Entry 7WGE (electron microscopy, 3.40 A resolution); this record covers chains A and B.

# Chain A
Name: NACHT, LRR and PYD domains-containing protein 1, N-terminus
Source organism: Homo sapiens
Reference sequence: Q9C000 (NLRP1_HUMAN); residues 95-994 here = UniProt positions 95-994
Amino-acid sequence (900 residues; row label = number of the first residue in the row):
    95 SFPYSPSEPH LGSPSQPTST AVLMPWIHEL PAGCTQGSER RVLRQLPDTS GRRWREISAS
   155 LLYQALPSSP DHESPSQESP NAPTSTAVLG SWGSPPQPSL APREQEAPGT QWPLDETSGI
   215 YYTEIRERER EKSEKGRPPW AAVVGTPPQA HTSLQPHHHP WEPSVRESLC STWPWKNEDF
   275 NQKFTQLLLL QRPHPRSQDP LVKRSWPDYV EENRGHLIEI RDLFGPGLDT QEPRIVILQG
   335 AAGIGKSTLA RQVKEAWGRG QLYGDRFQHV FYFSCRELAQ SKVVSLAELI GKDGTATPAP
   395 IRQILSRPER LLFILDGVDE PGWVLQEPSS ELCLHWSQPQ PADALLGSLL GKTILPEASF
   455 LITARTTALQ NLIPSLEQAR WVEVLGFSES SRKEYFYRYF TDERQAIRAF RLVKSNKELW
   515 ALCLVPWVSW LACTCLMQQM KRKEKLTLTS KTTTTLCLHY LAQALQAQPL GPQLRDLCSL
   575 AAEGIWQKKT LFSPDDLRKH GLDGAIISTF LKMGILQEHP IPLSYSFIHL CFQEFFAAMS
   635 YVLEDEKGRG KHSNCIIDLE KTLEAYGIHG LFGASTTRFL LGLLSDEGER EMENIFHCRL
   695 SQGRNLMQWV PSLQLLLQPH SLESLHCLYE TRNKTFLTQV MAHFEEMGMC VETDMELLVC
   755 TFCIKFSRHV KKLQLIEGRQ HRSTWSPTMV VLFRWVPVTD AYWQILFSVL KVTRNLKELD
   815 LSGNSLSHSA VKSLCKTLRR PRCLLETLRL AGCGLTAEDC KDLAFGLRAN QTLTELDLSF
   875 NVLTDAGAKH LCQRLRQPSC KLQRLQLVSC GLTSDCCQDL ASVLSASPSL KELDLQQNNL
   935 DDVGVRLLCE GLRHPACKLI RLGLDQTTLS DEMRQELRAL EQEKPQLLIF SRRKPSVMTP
Unresolved in the structure: 95-275, 641-654, 988-994
Swiss-Prot annotation at these positions:
  - motif: Pro111 to Leu117 (ZAKalpha motif 1), Pro177 to Leu183 (ZAKalpha motif 2)
  - binding site (ATP): Gly334 to Ser341
  - site ((Microbial infection) Cleavage): Gln130, Gly131, Gln333, Gly334
  - modified residue: Ser99 (Phosphoserine), Ser101 (Phosphoserine), Ser107 (Phosphoserine), Thr112 (Phosphothreonine), Ser113 (Phosphoserine), Thr114 (Phosphothreonine), Thr129 (Phosphothreonine), Ser132 (Phosphoserine), Ser163 (Phosphoserine), Ser168 (Phosphoserine), Ser170 (Phosphoserine), Ser173 (Phosphoserine), Thr178 (Phosphothreonine), Ser179 (Phosphoserine), Thr180 (Phosphothreonine)
  - natural variant: Leu155 (L155H: Risk factor for VAMAS1), Arg726 (R726W: In AIADK; uncertain significance), Thr755 (T755N: In JRRP), Phe787 to Arg843 (deletion: In MSPC)
  - mutagenesis: Gln110 (Q110A: No effect on cleavage by HRV-14 Protease 3C), Gln130 (Q130A: Inhibits cleavage by HRV-14 Protease 3C; Q130P: Inhibits cleavage by Protease 3C from Coxsackievirus B3 and HRV-14), Gln139 (Q139A: No effect on cleavage by HRV-14 Protease 3C), Gln158 (Q158A: No effect on cleavage by HRV-14 Protease 3C), Gln171 (Q171A: No effect on cleavage by HRV-14 Protease 3C), Thr178 to Thr180 (In 3A mutant; abolished activation of the NLRP1 inflammasome in response to UV-B irradiation and ribosome collisions), Gln191 (Q191A: No effect on cleavage by HRV-14 Protease 3C), Gln199 (Q199A: No effect on cleavage by HRV-14 Protease 3C), Gln205 (Q205A: No effect on cleavage by HRV-14 Protease 3C), Gln333 (Q333A: Abolished cleavage by the 3C-like proteinase nsp5 from human coronavirus SARS-CoV-2), Gly339 to Lys340 (Loss of ATP binding), Lys340 (K340L/S: No effect)
Ion coordination: Mg2+ near Ser341 (its only coordinating residue here)
Ligand contacts: ATP-gamma-S (AGS; phosphothiophosphoric acid-adenylate ester): Lys277, Phe278, Thr279, Leu281, Ala336, Gly337, Ile338, Gly339, Lys340, Ser341, Thr342, Glu414, Arg459, Phe481, Tyr489, Pro520, Trp521, Trp524, His623, Leu624, Cys625

# Chain B
Name: Thioredoxin
Source organism: Spodoptera frugiperda
Reference sequence: A0A2H1VFV3 (A0A2H1VFV3_SPOFR); numbering as in UniProt (aligned over 1-106)
Amino-acid sequence (106 residues; row label = number of the first residue in the row):
     1 MSIHIKDSDD LKNRLAEAGD KLVVIDFMAT WCGPCKMIGP KLDEMANEMS DCIVVLKVDV
    61 DECEDIATEY NINSMPTFVF VKNSKKIEEF SGANVDKLRN TIIKLK
Disulfides: Cys32-Cys35

# Chain A / chain B interface
Pairs across the interface (25; chain A residue first):
  Arg396(A) - Asp61(B)
  Arg396(A) - Glu64(B)  salt bridge
  Leu399(A) - Thr30(B)
  Leu399(A) - Trp31(B)
  Ser400(A) - Thr30(B)
  Glu425(A) - Pro34(B)
  Glu425(A) - Pro76(B)
  Glu425(A) - Ala93(B)  hydrogen bond (backbone-backbone)
  Glu425(A) - Asn94(B)
  Leu426(A) - Pro34(B)
  Leu426(A) - Met75(B)
  Cys427(A) - Trp31(B)  hydrophobic
  Cys427(A) - Cys32(B)  hydrophobic
  Cys427(A) - Ser74(B)
  Cys427(A) - Met75(B)  hydrogen bond (backbone-backbone)
  Leu428(A) - Trp31(B)
  His429(A) - Asn73(B)  hydrogen bond (backbone-backbone)
  His429(A) - Met75(B)
  Trp430(A) - Glu64(B)
  Gln432(A) - Asn73(B)
  Thr447(A) - Trp31(B)
  Thr447(A) - Gly33(B)
  Ile448(A) - Trp31(B)  hydrophobic
  Leu449(A) - Trp31(B)
  Pro450(A) - Trp31(B)
Other interface residues (no listed pair), chain A (15 interface residues in all): Glu451
Other interface residues (no listed pair), chain B (16 interface residues in all): Lys36, Val60, Gly92

# Summary
15 residues of chain A and 16 residues of chain B are in contact, with 3 hydrogen bonds and 1 salt bridge.
Among the polar pairs are Arg396(A)-Glu64(B), Glu425(A)-Ala93(B) and Cys427(A)-Met75(B). Ligands of chain A:
ATP-gamma-S.
Chain A is NACHT, LRR and PYD domains-containing protein 1, N-terminus (Homo sapiens) and chain B is
Thioredoxin (Spodoptera frugiperda); the structure, Human NLRP1 complexed with thioredoxin, was determined by
electron microscopy.
